Entry 8HZV (X-ray diffraction, 2.33 A resolution); this record covers chains C and D of the 4 polymer chains in the assembly.

[Chain C (and D)]
Molecule: Radical S-Adenosyl-L-methionine Enzyme DesII
From: Homo sapiens
Notes: chain D of this document is another copy of the same molecule, construct and numbering; everything in this record applies to it too
Sequence (493 residues; row label = number of the first residue in the row):
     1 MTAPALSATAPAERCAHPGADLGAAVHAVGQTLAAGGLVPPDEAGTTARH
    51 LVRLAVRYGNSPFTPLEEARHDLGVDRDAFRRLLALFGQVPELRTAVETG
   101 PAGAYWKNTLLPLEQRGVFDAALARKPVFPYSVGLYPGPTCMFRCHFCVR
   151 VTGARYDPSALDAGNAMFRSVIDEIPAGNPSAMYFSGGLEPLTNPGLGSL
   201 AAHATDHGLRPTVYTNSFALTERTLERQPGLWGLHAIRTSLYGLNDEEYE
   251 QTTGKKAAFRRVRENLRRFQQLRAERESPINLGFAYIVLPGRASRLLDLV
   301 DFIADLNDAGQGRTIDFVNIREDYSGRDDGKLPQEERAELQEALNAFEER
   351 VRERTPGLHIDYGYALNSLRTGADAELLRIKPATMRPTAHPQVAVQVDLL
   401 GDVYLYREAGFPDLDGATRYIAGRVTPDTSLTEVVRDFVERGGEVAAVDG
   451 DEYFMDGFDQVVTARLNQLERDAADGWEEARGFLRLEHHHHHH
Unresolved in the structure: 1-9, 487-493 (chain D: 1-9, 324-335)
Bound ions: 4Fe-4S cluster Fe: C141, C148 (together with S-adenosylmethionine)
Small-molecule neighbours:
  - S-adenosylmethionine (SAM): F147, C148, S186, G187, G188, L189, E190, P191, Y214, T215, N216, R238, S240, Y242, I287, E322, D323, Y324, S325, R327, E408, F411
  - 4Fe-4S cluster (SF4): C141, F143, R144, C145, F147, C148, R150, G188, L189, E190, N216, Y242
Reported in the primary citation:
  - binding site for S-adenosylmethionine: G187 to E190, R238, S240, Y242, D323, Y324
  - catalytic residues: E408 (from molecular simulation)
  - mutagenesis - E408A, E408Q: unchanged catalytic activity
  - mutagenesis - D456A: abolished catalytic activity
  - catalytic residues: D456

[How chain C and chain D interact]
Pairs across the interface (57; chain C residue first):
  A35(C) - E353(D)
  G36(C) - E353(D)
  G36(C) - R354(D)
  G36(C) - P356(D)
  L38(C) - P356(D)  hydrophobic
  Q89(C) - G312(D)  hydrogen bond (side chain-backbone)
  Q89(C) - T314(D)
  Q89(C) - G357(D)
  P91(C) - P356(D)
  N108(C) - H492(D)
  T109(C) - H492(D)
  L113(C) - H492(D)
  Q115(C) - P180(D)
  R116(C) - R116(D)
  R116(C) - G178(D)
  R116(C) - P180(D)
  D120(C) - R210(D)  salt bridge
  Y131(C) - H492(D)  hydrogen bond
  G178(C) - R116(D)  hydrogen bond (backbone-side chain)
  P180(C) - Q115(D)
  P180(C) - R116(D)
  S181(C) - H489(D)
  Y184(C) - H493(D)
  R210(C) - D120(D)  salt bridge
  R210(C) - R481(D)
  R210(C) - R485(D)
  T212(C) - H490(D)
  Y214(C) - H490(D)  hydrogen bond
  Y214(C) - H493(D)
  H235(C) - L486(D)
  R238(C) - H490(D)
  R238(C) - H493(D)
  E277(C) - R81(D)  salt bridge
  P279(C) - E479(D)
  N281(C) - H488(D)
  T314(C) - Q89(D)  hydrogen bond
  D316(C) - H488(D)  salt bridge
  F317(C) - H488(D)
  F317(C) - H490(D)
  N319(C) - H490(D)
  R321(C) - H493(D)  hydrogen bond
  E353(C) - A35(D)
  E353(C) - G36(D)  hydrogen bond (backbone-backbone)
  R354(C) - G36(D)
  P356(C) - T32(D)
  P356(C) - L38(D)  hydrophobic
  P356(C) - Q89(D)
  P356(C) - P91(D)
  G357(C) - G88(D)
  G357(C) - Q89(D)
  H359(C) - H488(D)
  D361(C) - H491(D)  salt bridge
  R407(C) - H492(D)  hydrogen bond (side chain-backbone)
  F458(C) - H492(D)
  E479(C) - P279(D)
  R481(C) - R210(D)
  R485(C) - R210(D)
Other interface residues (no listed pair), chain C (47 interface residues in all): T32, R81, G117, K126, A236, G312, Y364
Other interface residues (no listed pair), chain D (37 interface residues in all): A85, G117, N179, D206, E277, E487

[Overview]
Chain C and chain D form an interface of 47 and 37 residues respectively, with 8 hydrogen bonds and 5 salt
bridges. Polar pairs include D120(C)-R210(D), E277(C)-R81(D) and D316(C)-H488(D). From the paper: catalytic
residues E408(C) and D456(C); D456A of chain C abolishes catalytic activity; 3 substitutions were tested in
all.
Both chains are Radical S-Adenosyl-L-methionine Enzyme DesII (Homo sapiens). Entry 8HZV (The crystal structure
of a Radical SAM Enzyme DesII) was determined by X-ray diffraction together with 8HZY from the same study.
